Entry 9NIH (X-ray diffraction, 2.40 A resolution); this record covers chains B and C of the 3 polymer chains in the assembly.

# Chain B
Name: HLA class II histocompatibility antigen DR beta chain
From: Homo sapiens
Reference sequence: A0A1V1IGJ9 (A0A1V1IGJ9_HUMAN); residues 1-190 here correspond to UniProt positions 30-219 (UniProt number = residue number + 29)
Chain sequence (198 residues; row label = number of the first residue in the row):
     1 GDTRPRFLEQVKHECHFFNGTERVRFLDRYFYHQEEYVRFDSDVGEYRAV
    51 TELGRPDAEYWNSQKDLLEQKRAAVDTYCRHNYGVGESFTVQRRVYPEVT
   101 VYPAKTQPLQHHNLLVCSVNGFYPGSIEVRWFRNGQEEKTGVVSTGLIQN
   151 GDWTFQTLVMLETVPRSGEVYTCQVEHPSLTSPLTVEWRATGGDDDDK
Unresolved in the structure: 1, 168, 191-198
Construct notes: expression tag (191-198)
Disulfide bonds: Cys15-Cys79, Cys117-Cys173
Covalent attachments: N-acetylglucosamine (NAG) linked to Asn19

# Chain C
Name: Tenascin
Reference sequence: P24821 (TENA_HUMAN); numbering as in UniProt (aligned over 1013-1024)
Chain sequence (14 residues; each row starts with the number of its first residue):
  1013 DRYRLNYSLPTGKK
Unresolved in the structure: 1024-1026
Construct notes: insertion (1025-1026)
Modified / non-standard residues: Arg1014 (citrulline; CIR); Arg1016 (citrulline; CIR)
Curated features (UniProtKB/Swiss-Prot):
  - glycosylation: Asn1018 (N-linked (GlcNAc...) asparagine)

# How chain B and chain C interact
Residue-residue contacts (35):
  Val11(B) with Ser1020(C)
  His13(B) with Asn1018(C), hydrogen bond; Tyr1019(C); Ser1020(C), hydrogen bond
  Phe26(B) with Asn1018(C)
  Asp28(B) with Asn1018(C)
  Tyr30(B) with Tyr1019(C); Ser1020(C); Leu1021(C), hydrogen bond (side chain-backbone)
  Tyr47(B) with Leu1021(C)
  Asp57(B) with Thr1023(C), hydrogen bond
  Tyr60(B) with Pro1022(C); Thr1023(C)
  Trp61(B) with Leu1021(C); Pro1022(C), hydrogen bond (side chain-backbone); Thr1023(C)
  Leu67(B) with Leu1021(C), hydrophobic
  Gln70(B) with Tyr1019(C)
  Lys71(B) with Asn1018(C), hydrogen bond; Tyr1019(C), hydrogen bond (side chain-backbone); Leu1021(C)
  Ala74(B) with Asn1018(C)
  Thr77(B) with Arg1016(C)
  Tyr78(B) with Arg1016(C); Leu1017(C); Asn1018(C)
  His81(B) with Arg1014(C), hydrogen bond (side chain-backbone); Arg1016(C)
  Asn82(B) with Tyr1015(C); Arg1016(C), hydrogen bond (side chain-backbone)
  Val85(B) with Asp1013(C); Arg1014(C); Tyr1015(C), hydrophobic
  Gly86(B) with Tyr1015(C)
  Phe89(B) with Tyr1015(C)
Interface features reported in the paper:
  - interface residues, chain B: Asp57(B)

# Summary
20 residues of chain B face 11 of chain C across their interface; the contacts include 9 hydrogen bonds. Among
the polar pairs are His13(B)-Asn1018(C), His13(B)-Ser1020(C) and Tyr30(B)-Leu1021(C). Covalently linked
N-acetylglucosamine: at Asn19(B). The paper reports the interface residue Asp57(B).
Here chain B is HLA class II histocompatibility antigen DR beta chain (Homo sapiens) and chain C is Tenascin.
Entry 9NIH (Crystal structure of HLA-DR4 presenting citrullinated Tenascin C peptide) was determined by X-ray
diffraction, deposited together with 9NIG and 9NII.
